6CP7 - chains X and J of the 16 polymer chains in the assembly; structure by electron microscopy, 4.10 A resolution (low resolution: residue-level contacts below are approximate; hydrogen-bond / salt-bridge calls are withheld).

# Chain X
Molecule: ATP synthase subunit a
Source organism: Saccharomyces cerevisiae (strain ATCC 204508 / S288c)
Reference sequence: P00854 (ATP6_YEAST); residues 1-249 here correspond to UniProt positions 11-259 (UniProt number = residue number + 10)
Sequence (249 residues; each row starts with the number of its first residue):
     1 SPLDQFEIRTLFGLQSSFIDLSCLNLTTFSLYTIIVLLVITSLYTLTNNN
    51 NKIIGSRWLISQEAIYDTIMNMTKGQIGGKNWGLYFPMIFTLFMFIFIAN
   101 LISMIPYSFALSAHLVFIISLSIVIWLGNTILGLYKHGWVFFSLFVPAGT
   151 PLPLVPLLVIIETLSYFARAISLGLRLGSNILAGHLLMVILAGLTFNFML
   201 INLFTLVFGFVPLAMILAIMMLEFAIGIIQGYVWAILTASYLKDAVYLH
Not modelled in the structure: 1-25
Reported in the primary citation:
  - mutagenesis - I161M, S165C, S165T, S165Y, L222F: increased growth (citing earlier work)

# Chain J
Molecule: ATP synthase subunit J, mitochondrial
Source organism: Saccharomyces cerevisiae (strain ATCC 204508 / S288c)
Reference sequence: P81450 (ATP18_YEAST); numbering as in UniProt (aligned over 1-37)
Sequence (37 residues; numbered 1 to 37; the number before each row is that of its first residue):
     1 MLKRFPTPILKVYWPFFVAGAAVYYGMSKAADLSSNT

# Chain X / chain J interface
Residue-residue contacts (21; chain X residue first):
  N48(X) with M1(J)
  L84(X) with V12(J); Y13(J)
  Y85(X) with Y13(J)
  F86(X) with Y13(J)
  P87(X) with Y13(J)
  M88(X) with Y13(J); F16(J)
  I123(X) with V23(J)
  V124(X) with F16(J); A19(J); G20(J)
  I125(X) with F16(J)
  L127(X) with V23(J)
  G128(X) with P15(J); F16(J); A19(J)
  N129(X) with F16(J)
  I131(X) with P15(J)
  L132(X) with P15(J)
  Y135(X) with W14(J)
Also at the interface, not in a pair above, chain X (18 interface residues in all): T45, N51, S120
Also at the interface, not in a pair above, chain J (10 interface residues in all): L2

# Overview
Chain X and chain J form an interface of 18 and 10 residues respectively. From the paper: I161M, S165C and
S165T of chain X, among others, increase growth; 5 substitutions were tested in all.
Chain X is ATP synthase subunit a and chain J is ATP synthase subunit J, mitochondrial, both from
Saccharomyces cerevisiae (strain ATCC 204508 / S288c); the structure, Monomer yeast ATP synthase Fo
reconstituted in nanodisc generated from masked refinement, was determined by electron microscopy, deposited
together with 6CP3, 6CP5 and 6CP6.
